PDB entry 8PSX | electron microscopy, 2.96 A resolution | chains B and C of the 6 polymer chains in the assembly

[Chain B]
Molecule: Putative PB1
Organism: Tilapia lake virus
Reference sequence: A0A1Y9SHW4 (A0A1Y9SHW4_9VIRU); numbering as in UniProt (aligned over 1-519)
Chain sequence (519 residues; each row starts with the number of its first residue):
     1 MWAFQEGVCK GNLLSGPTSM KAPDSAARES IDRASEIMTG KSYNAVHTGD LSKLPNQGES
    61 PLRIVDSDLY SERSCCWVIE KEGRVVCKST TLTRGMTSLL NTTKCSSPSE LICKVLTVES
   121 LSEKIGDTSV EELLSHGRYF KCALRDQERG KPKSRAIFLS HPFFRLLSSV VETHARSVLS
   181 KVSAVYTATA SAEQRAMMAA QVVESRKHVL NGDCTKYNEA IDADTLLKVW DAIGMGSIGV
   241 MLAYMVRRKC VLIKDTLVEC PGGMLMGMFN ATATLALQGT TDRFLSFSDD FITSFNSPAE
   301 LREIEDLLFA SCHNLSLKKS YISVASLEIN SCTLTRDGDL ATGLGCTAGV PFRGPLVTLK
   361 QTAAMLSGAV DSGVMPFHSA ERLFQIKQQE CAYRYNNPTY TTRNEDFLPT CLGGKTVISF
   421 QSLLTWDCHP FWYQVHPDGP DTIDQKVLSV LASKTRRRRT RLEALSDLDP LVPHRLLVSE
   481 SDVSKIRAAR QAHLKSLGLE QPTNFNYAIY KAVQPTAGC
Disordered / not traced: 457-458, 516-519
Bound ions: Mg2+ site 1: Gly212, Asp290; Mg2+ site 2: Asp213, Cys214, Asp289 (together with A0I)
Residues lining bound ligands: A0I ([(2R,3S,4R,5R)-5-(4-azanyl-2-oxidanylidene-pyrimidin-1-yl)-3,4-bis(oxidanyl)oxolan-2-yl]methoxy-N-[oxidanyl(phosphonooxy)phosphoryl]phosphonamidic acid): Arg145, Glu148, Lys151, Arg155, Asp213, Cys214, Thr215, Lys216, Tyr217, Asn218, Glu219, Met264, Met266, Gly267, Asn270, Ser288, Asp289, Lys319
Reported in the primary citation:
  - specificity-determining residues: Asn270 (proposed by the authors, not directly observed)

[Chain C]
Molecule: RNA-dependent RNA polymerase
Organism: Tilapia lake virus
Reference sequence: A0A7G3S745 (A0A7G3S745_9VIRU); residues 1-457 here = UniProt positions 1-457
Chain sequence (478 residues; numbered 1 to 478; the number before each row is that of its first residue):
     1 MSQFGKSFKG RTEVTITEYR SHTVKDVHRS LLTADKSLRK SFCFRNALNQ FLDKDLPLLP
    61 IRPKLESRVA VKKSKLRSQL SFRPGLTQEE AIDLYNKGYD GDSVSGALQD RVVNEPVAYS
   121 SADNDKFHRG LAALGYTLAD RAFDTCESGF VRAIPTTPCG FICCGPGSFK DSLGFVIKIG
   181 EFWHMYDGFQ HFVAVEDAKF LASKSPSFWL AKRLAKRLNL VPKEDPSVAA AECPCKKVWE
   241 ASFARAPTAL DPFGGRAFCD QGWVYHRDVG YATANHISQE TLFQQALSVR NLGPQGSANV
   301 SGSIHTALDR LRAAYSRGTP ASRSILQGLA NLITPVGENF ECDLDKRKLN IKALRSPERY
   361 ITIEGLVVNL DDVVRGFYLD KAKVTVLSRS KWMGYEDLPQ KPPNGTFYCR KRKAMLLISC
   421 SPGTYAKKRK VAVQEDRFKD MRVENFREVA ENMDLNQGSG SENLYFQGHH HHHHHHHH
Disordered / not traced: 1, 142-143, 430-478
Construct notes: conflict Lys391 (Arg in A0A7G3S745); expression tag (458-478)
Bound ions: Zn2+ site 1: Cys146, Cys159, Cys163, Cys164; Zn2+ site 2: His184, His191, Cys233, Cys235
Reported in the primary citation:
  - conformationally variable residues (domain motion, loop rearrangement): Val24 to Leu32, Arg77 to Val117
  - contacts within the chain: Arg217-Asp251

[How chain B and chain C interact]
Contacting residue pairs (211; chain B residue first):
  Lys53(B) with Arg355(C)
  Tyr70(B) with Thr17(C); Glu18(C); Ser21(C)
  Thr93(B) with Ser21(C); His22(C)
  Thr97(B) with Ser7(C); Phe8(C); Arg11(C); Glu18(C), hydrogen bond; His22(C), hydrogen bond
  Leu100(B) with Arg11(C), hydrogen bond (backbone-side chain); Glu18(C)
  Asn101(B) with Ser7(C), hydrogen bond (side chain-backbone); Phe8(C); Lys9(C); Arg11(C), hydrogen bond
  Cys105(B) with Arg11(C), hydrogen bond (backbone-side chain)
  Ser106(B) with Arg11(C), hydrogen bond (backbone-side chain); Glu13(C), hydrogen bond (side chain-backbone); Thr15(C); Glu18(C)
  Ser107(B) with Thr15(C)
  Ser180(B) with Ser303(C)
  Lys181(B) with Thr306(C), hydrogen bond (backbone-side chain)
  Val182(B) with Arg310(C)
  Ser183(B) with Arg310(C), hydrogen bond (backbone-side chain)
  Ala184(B) with Arg310(C), hydrogen bond (backbone-side chain); Tyr360(C)
  Val185(B) with Thr362(C)
  Tyr186(B) with Ser301(C), hydrogen bond (backbone-side chain); Gly302(C)
  Glu193(B) with Pro116(C)
  Gln194(B) with Ser78(C); Asn114(C)
  Met197(B) with Leu76(C); Ser78(C)
  Met198(B) with Thr362(C); Val367(C), hydrophobic
  Gln201(B) with Gly365(C), hydrogen bond (side chain-backbone); Leu366(C); Val367(C), hydrogen bond (side chain-backbone)
  Glu204(B) with Thr385(C); Leu417(C); Ser419(C)
  Ser205(B) with Lys383(C); Thr385(C)
  Arg206(B) with Thr385(C)
  Lys207(B) with Val386(C); Leu387(C)
  Asp282(B) with Pro357(C)
  Val324(B) with Leu387(C); Trp392(C)
  Ala325(B) with Trp392(C), hydrophobic
  Arg336(B) with Leu387(C); Leu417(C)
  Asp337(B) with Lys75(C); Gly405(C); Thr406(C); Leu417(C)
  Gly338(B) with Lys75(C); Leu76(C)
  Asp339(B) with Lys75(C)
  Phe352(B) with Asp35(C)
  Arg353(B) with Ala34(C); Leu38(C)
  Gly354(B) with Leu38(C)
  Pro355(B) with Phe44(C), hydrophobic
  Ala364(B) with Arg129(C)
  Ser367(B) with Arg129(C); Gly130(C)
  Val370(B) with Tyr119(C); Gly130(C)
  Asp371(B) with Pro116(C); Val117(C); Ala118(C), hydrogen bond (backbone-backbone); Tyr119(C); Gly130(C), hydrogen bond (side chain-backbone)
  Gly373(B) with Lys73(C)
  Phe377(B) with Gly130(C); Leu134(C), hydrophobic
  Arg394(B) with Asp35(C), salt bridge
  Tyr395(B) with Asp35(C), hydrogen bond
  Pro398(B) with Arg45(C), hydrogen bond (backbone-side chain)
  Thr399(B) with Phe42(C)
  Tyr400(B) with Asp35(C), hydrogen bond (side chain-backbone); Leu38(C), hydrophobic; Phe44(C); Arg45(C)
  Thr402(B) with Arg45(C); Asn49(C)
  Arg403(B) with Asn49(C), hydrogen bond; Leu52(C); Asp53(C), salt bridge
  Glu405(B) with Leu52(C)
  Phe407(B) with Leu52(C), hydrophobic; Leu56(C), hydrophobic
  Leu408(B) with Leu52(C), hydrophobic
  Leu412(B) with Phe44(C), hydrophobic; Leu48(C), hydrophobic
  Gln421(B) with Arg68(C); Leu134(C); Tyr136(C), hydrogen bond
  Leu424(B) with Gly130(C); Leu131(C), hydrophobic
  Thr425(B) with Lys64(C); Leu65(C); Leu131(C); Tyr136(C)
  Trp426(B) with Arg62(C); Pro63(C); Lys64(C); Leu65(C)
  Asp427(B) with Lys64(C), salt bridge
  His429(B) with Leu56(C)
  Pro430(B) with Leu56(C)
  Phe431(B) with Leu48(C), hydrophobic; Phe51(C), hydrophobic; Leu52(C), hydrophobic; Leu56(C)
  Tyr433(B) with Pro60(C); Ile61(C); Arg62(C), hydrogen bond (side chain-backbone)
  Pro437(B) with Arg129(C)
  Asp438(B) with Arg129(C), salt bridge
  Pro440(B) with Arg62(C)
  Ile443(B) with Phe44(C), hydrophobic; Ala47(C), hydrophobic; Leu48(C), hydrophobic; Phe51(C), hydrophobic
  Asp444(B) with Leu38(C); Phe44(C)
  Val447(B) with Cys43(C), hydrophobic; Ala47(C), hydrophobic
  Leu448(B) with Leu38(C), hydrophobic
  Leu451(B) with Ser37(C); Lys40(C)
  Ala452(B) with His28(C), hydrogen bond (backbone-backbone)
  Thr455(B) with His28(C)
  Thr460(B) with Gln3(C)
  Arg461(B) with Asp26(C), salt bridge
  Leu462(B) with Gln3(C); Phe4(C); Phe8(C), hydrophobic; Tyr19(C); Thr23(C)
  Glu463(B) with Tyr19(C), hydrogen bond (backbone-side chain)
  Leu465(B) with Tyr19(C), hydrophobic; Arg20(C)
  Ser466(B) with Asp102(C)
  Asp467(B) with Tyr95(C), hydrogen bond (backbone-side chain); Tyr99(C); Asp100(C); Gly101(C), hydrogen bond (side chain-backbone); Asp102(C), hydrogen bond (backbone-side chain)
  Leu468(B) with Ile16(C), hydrophobic; Tyr95(C); Gly101(C); Asp102(C)
  Asp469(B) with Tyr95(C), hydrogen bond (backbone-side chain)
  Pro470(B) with Tyr95(C); Gly101(C); Ser105(C), hydrogen bond (backbone-side chain); Leu108(C)
  Leu471(B) with Gln88(C); Ile92(C), hydrophobic
  Val472(B) with Ile16(C), hydrophobic
  Pro473(B) with Ile16(C)
  His474(B) with Thr15(C); Ile16(C), hydrogen bond (backbone-backbone); Thr17(C), hydrogen bond (backbone-backbone); Arg20(C)
  Arg475(B) with Thr15(C)
  Leu476(B) with Val14(C); Thr15(C); Ile16(C), hydrogen bond (backbone-backbone)
  Leu477(B) with Val14(C); Thr15(C)
  Val478(B) with Phe4(C); Glu13(C); Val14(C), hydrogen bond (backbone-backbone); Ile16(C), hydrophobic
  Ser479(B) with Phe4(C); Thr12(C)
  Glu480(B) with Phe4(C)
  Val483(B) with Tyr19(C)
  Arg490(B) with Tyr95(C), hydrogen bond (side chain-backbone); Gly98(C); Tyr99(C), hydrogen bond (side chain-backbone)
  His493(B) with Asn96(C), hydrogen bond (side chain-backbone)
  Leu494(B) with Gly98(C)
  Leu497(B) with Asn96(C); Lys97(C); Gly98(C)
  Leu499(B) with Lys97(C); Gly98(C)
  Pro502(B) with Gly98(C); Asp100(C)
  Thr503(B) with Gly98(C); Tyr99(C); Asp100(C), hydrogen bond (backbone-backbone)
  Phe505(B) with Leu86(C), hydrophobic; Leu94(C), hydrophobic; Tyr99(C), hydrophobic; Ser103(C); Ala107(C), hydrophobic
  Tyr507(B) with Pro84(C), hydrogen bond (side chain-backbone); Gly85(C), hydrogen bond (side chain-backbone); Leu86(C), hydrogen bond (side chain-backbone); Ala107(C), hydrophobic
  Tyr510(B) with Leu86(C), hydrophobic
Also at the interface, not in a pair above, chain B (117 interface residues in all): Asp66, Ser67, Glu72, Lys104, Val202, Leu334, Leu340, Leu356, Ser372, Thr401, Gln434, Lys446, Ser453, Asn504
Also at the interface, not in a pair above, chain C (113 interface residues in all): Gly10, Val24, Lys25, Val27, Arg39, Leu59, Ser74, Arg77, Glu90, Ala91, Val104, His128, Ala133, Lys352, Glu358, Ser388, Cys420

[Overview]
117 residues of chain B face 113 of chain C across their interface, with 40 hydrogen bonds and 5 salt bridges.
Polar pairs include Arg394(B)-Asp35(C), Arg403(B)-Asp53(C) and Asp427(B)-Lys64(C). Bound to chain B: compound
A0I. Gly212(B) and Asp290(B) form the Mg2+ site 1. From the paper: the specificity determinant Asn270(B);
conformational variability at Val24(C) and Arg77(C).
Here chain B is Putative PB1 and chain C is RNA-dependent RNA polymerase, both from Tilapia lake virus. Entry
8PSX (Tilapia Lake Virus polymerase in vRNA elongation state (transcriptase conformation)) was determined by
electron microscopy, deposited together with 8PSN, 8PSO, 8PSQ, 8PSS, 8PSU, 8PSZ and 6 further entries.
